1HXK - chain A; structure by X-ray diffraction, 1.50 A resolution.

== Chain A ==
Protein: Alpha-mannosidase II
From: Drosophila melanogaster
Notes: EC 3.2.1.114
Reference sequence: Q24451 (MAN2_DROME); residues 31-1045 here correspond to UniProt positions 94-1108 (UniProt number = residue number + 63)
Amino-acid sequence (1015 residues; each row starts with the number of its first residue):
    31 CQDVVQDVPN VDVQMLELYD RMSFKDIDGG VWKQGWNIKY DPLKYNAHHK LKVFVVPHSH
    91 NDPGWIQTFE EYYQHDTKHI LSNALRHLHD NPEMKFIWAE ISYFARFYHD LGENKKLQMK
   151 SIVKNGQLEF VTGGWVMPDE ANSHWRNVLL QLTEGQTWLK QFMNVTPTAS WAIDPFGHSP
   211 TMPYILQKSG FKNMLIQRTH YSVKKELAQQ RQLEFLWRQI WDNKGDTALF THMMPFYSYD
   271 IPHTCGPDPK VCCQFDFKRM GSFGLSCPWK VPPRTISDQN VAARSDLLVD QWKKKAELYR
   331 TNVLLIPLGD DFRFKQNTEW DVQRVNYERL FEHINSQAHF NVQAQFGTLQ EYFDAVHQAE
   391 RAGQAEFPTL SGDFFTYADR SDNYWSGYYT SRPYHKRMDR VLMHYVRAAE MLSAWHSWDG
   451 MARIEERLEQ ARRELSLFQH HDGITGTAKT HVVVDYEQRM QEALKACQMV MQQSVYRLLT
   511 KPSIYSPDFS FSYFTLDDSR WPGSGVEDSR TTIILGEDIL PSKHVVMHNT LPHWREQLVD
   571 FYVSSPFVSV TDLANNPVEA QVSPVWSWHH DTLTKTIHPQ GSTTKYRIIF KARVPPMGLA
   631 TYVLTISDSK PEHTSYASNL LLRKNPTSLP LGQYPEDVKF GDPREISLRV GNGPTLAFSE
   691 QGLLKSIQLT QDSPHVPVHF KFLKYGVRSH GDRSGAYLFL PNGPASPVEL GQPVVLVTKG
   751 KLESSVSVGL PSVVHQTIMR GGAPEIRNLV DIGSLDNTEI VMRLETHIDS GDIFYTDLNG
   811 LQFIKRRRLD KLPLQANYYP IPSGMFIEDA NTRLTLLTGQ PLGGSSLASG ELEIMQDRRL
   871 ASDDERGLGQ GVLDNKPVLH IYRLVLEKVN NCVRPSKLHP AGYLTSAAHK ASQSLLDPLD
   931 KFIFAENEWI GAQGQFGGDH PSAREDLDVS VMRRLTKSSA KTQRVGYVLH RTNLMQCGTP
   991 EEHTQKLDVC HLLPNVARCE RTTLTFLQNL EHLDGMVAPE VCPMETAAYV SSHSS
Disordered / not traced: 1045
Disulfides: Cys31-Cys1032, Cys275-Cys282, Cys283-Cys297, Cys902-Cys987, Cys1000-Cys1009
Glycans and other covalent adducts: N-acetylglucosamine (NAG) linked to Asn194
Ion coordination: Zn2+: His90, Asp92, Asp204, His471 (together with 1-deoxymannojirimycin)
Ligand contacts: 1-deoxymannojirimycin (DMJ): His90, Asp92, Trp95, Asp204, Phe206, Arg228, Tyr269, Asp341, Trp415, His470, His471, Asp472, Thr477, Tyr727, Arg876
Swiss-Prot annotation at these positions:
  - active site: Asp204 (Nucleophile)
  - binding site (Zn(2+)): His90, Asp92, Asp204, His471
Reported in the primary citation:
  - binding site for 1-deoxymannojirimycin: Trp95, Asp204, Phe206, Arg228, Tyr269, Asp472, Tyr727, Arg876
  - catalytic residues: Asp204 (by similarity / conservation)
  - catalytic residues: Phe206, Tyr269, Asp341, Tyr727 (proposed by the authors, not directly observed)
  - mutagenesis - D341N: abolished catalytic activity

== Overview ==
Chain A binds 1-deoxymannojirimycin. Covalently linked N-acetylglucosamine: at Asn194. The Zn2+ site is built
by His90, Asp92, Asp204 and His471. From UniProt: active-site residue Asp204 and 4 Zn2+-binding residues. From
the paper: catalytic residues Asp204, Phe206 and Tyr269 among others; D341N abolishes catalytic activity.
Chain A is Alpha-mannosidase II (Drosophila melanogaster); the structure, Golgi alpha-mannosidase II in
complex with deoxymannojirimicin, was determined by X-ray diffraction (same publication as 1HWW and 1HTY).
